PDB entry 8YDB | electron microscopy, 3.40 A resolution | chains C and G of the 12 polymer chains in the assembly

[Chain C]
Molecule: 60-nt crRNA
From: Selenomonas sp
Sequence (60 nucleotides; row label = number of the first residue in the row):
     1 UUUAGAAGGAGAAGUCAUUUAAUAAGGCCACUGUUAAAAAGUGUACCGCC
    51 GGAUAGGCGG

[Chain G]
Molecule: Cas7f
From: Selenomonas sp
Amino-acid sequence (335 residues; each row starts with the number of its first residue):
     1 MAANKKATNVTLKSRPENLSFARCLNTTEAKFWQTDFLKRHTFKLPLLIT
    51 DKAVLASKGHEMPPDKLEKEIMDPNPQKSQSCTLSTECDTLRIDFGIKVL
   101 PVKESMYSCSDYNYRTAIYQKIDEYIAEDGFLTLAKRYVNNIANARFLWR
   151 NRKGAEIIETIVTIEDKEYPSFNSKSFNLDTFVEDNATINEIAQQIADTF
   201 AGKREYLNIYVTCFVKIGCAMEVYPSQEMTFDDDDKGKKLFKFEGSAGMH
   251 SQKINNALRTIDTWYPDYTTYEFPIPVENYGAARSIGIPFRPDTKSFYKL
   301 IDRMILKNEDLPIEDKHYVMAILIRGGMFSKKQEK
Disordered / not traced: 1-10

[Interface between chain C and chain G]
Contacting residue pairs (36):
  G14(C) with Tyr107(G), hydrogen bond to the base
  C16(C) with Tyr107(G), phosphate contact
  A17(C) with Ser20(G), sugar contact; Phe21(G), hydrogen bond to the sugar; Ala22(G), phosphate contact; Tyr107(G), hydrogen bond to the phosphate; Gly327(G), hydrogen bond to the sugar; Met328(G), base contact
  U18(C) with Arg23(G), salt bridge to the phosphate; Arg325(G), hydrogen bond to the sugar; Gly327(G), sugar contact
  U19(C) with Arg23(G), salt bridge to the phosphate
  U20(C) with Gln252(G), sugar contact; Lys253(G), hydrogen bond to the base; Asn256(G), hydrogen bond to the phosphate; Arg259(G), salt bridge to the phosphate; Glu278(G), phosphate contact; Arg284(G), hydrogen bond to the sugar; Ser285(G), hydrogen bond to the base
  A21(C) with Gln227(G), hydrogen bond to the sugar; Met229(G), base contact; Thr230(G), hydrogen bond to the base; His250(G), salt bridge to the phosphate; Gln252(G), hydrogen bond to the phosphate
  A22(C) with Gln227(G), hydrogen bond to the phosphate; Lys253(G), salt bridge to the phosphate
  U23(C) with Arg150(G), salt bridge to the phosphate; Gln227(G), phosphate contact
  A24(C) with Arg150(G), salt bridge to the phosphate
  A25(C) with Val54(G), base contact; Leu55(G), hydrogen bond to the sugar; Ala56(G), base contact
  G26(C) with Leu55(G), sugar contact; Ser57(G), phosphate contact
  G27(C) with Val54(G), phosphate contact; Leu55(G), hydrogen bond to the phosphate
Interface residues without a listed pair, chain G (31 interface residues in all): Ala53, Trp149, Tyr224, Ser226, Lys238, Asn255, Gly326

[Summary]
13 residues of chain C face 31 of chain G across their interface; the contacts include 15 hydrogen bonds and 7
salt bridges. Polar pairs include G14(C)-Tyr107(G), U20(C)-Lys253(G) and U20(C)-Ser285(G).
Here chain C is a 60-nt crRNA and chain G is Cas7f, both from Selenomonas sp. Entry 8YDB (Type I-FHNH
Cascade-dsDNA intermediate complex) was determined by electron microscopy (same publication as 8YEO, 8YH9 and
8YHA).
